Entry 8HCO (electron microscopy, 4.10 A resolution (low resolution: residue-level contacts below are approximate; hydrogen-bond / salt-bridge calls are withheld)); this record covers chains A and C of the 11 polymer chains in the assembly.

# Chain A
Protein: Mitochondrial import receptor subunit TOM40
From: Saccharomyces cerevisiae S288C
UniProtKB: P23644 (TOM40_YEAST); residues 1-387 here = UniProt positions 1-387
Sequence (387 residues; each row starts with the number of its first residue):
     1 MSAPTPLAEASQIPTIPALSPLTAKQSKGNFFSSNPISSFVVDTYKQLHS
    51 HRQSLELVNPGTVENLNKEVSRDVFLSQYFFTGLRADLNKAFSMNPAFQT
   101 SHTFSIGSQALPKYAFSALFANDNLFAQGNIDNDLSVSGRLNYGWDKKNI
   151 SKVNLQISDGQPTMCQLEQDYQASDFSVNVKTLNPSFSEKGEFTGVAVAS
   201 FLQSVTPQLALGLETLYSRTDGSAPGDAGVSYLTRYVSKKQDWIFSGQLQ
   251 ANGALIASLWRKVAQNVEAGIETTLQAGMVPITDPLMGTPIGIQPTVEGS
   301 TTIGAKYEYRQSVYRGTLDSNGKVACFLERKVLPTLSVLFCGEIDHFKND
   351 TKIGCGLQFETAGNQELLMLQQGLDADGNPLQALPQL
Disordered / not traced: 1-48, 283-290, 383-387

# Chain C
Protein: Mitochondrial import receptor subunit TOM5
From: Saccharomyces cerevisiae S288C
UniProtKB: P80967 (TOM5_YEAST); residues 1-50 here = UniProt positions 1-50
Sequence (50 residues; each row starts with the number of its first residue):
     1 MFGLPQQEVSEEEKRAHQEQTEKTLKQAAYVAAFLWVSPMIWHLVKKQWK
Disordered / not traced: 1-12, 50

# Interface between chain A and chain C
Residue-residue contacts (31):
  H49(A) - M40(C)
  H51(A) - H43(C)
  R52(A) - W36(C)
  R52(A) - M40(C)
  D175(A) - W36(C)
  F176(A) - W36(C)
  F201(A) - A32(C)
  F201(A) - L35(C)
  F201(A) - W36(C)
  Q203(A) - L35(C)
  Q203(A) - W36(C)
  Q203(A) - P39(C)
  S204(A) - P39(C)
  V205(A) - S38(C)
  V205(A) - P39(C)
  T206(A) - W42(C)
  L211(A) - L35(C)
  G212(A) - L35(C)
  L213(A) - A28(C)
  L213(A) - V31(C)
  L213(A) - A32(C)
  L213(A) - L35(C)
  T215(A) - A28(C)
  P225(A) - K14(C)
  P225(A) - H17(C)
  P225(A) - Q18(C)
  G226(A) - T21(C)
  D227(A) - H17(C)
  A228(A) - T21(C)
  V230(A) - T24(C)
  V230(A) - A28(C)
Also at the interface, not in a pair above, chain A (22 interface residues in all): L55, L57, Y232
Also at the interface, not in a pair above, chain C (16 interface residues in all): V37

# In short
22 residues of chain A and 16 residues of chain C are in contact.
Chain A is Mitochondrial import receptor subunit TOM40 and chain C is Mitochondrial import receptor subunit
TOM5, both from Saccharomyces cerevisiae S288C; the structure, Substrate-engaged TOM complex from yeast, was
determined by electron microscopy.
